Entry 9FBW (electron microscopy, 4.40 A resolution (low resolution: residue-level contacts below are approximate; hydrogen-bond / salt-bridge calls are withheld)); this record covers chains E and J of the 18 polymer chains in the assembly.

# Chain E
Protein: Histone H2A.1
Source organism: Saccharomyces cerevisiae S288C
UniProtKB: P04911 (H2A1_YEAST); residues 0-131 here correspond to UniProt positions 1-132 (UniProt number = residue number + 1)
Amino-acid sequence (132 residues; each row starts with the number of its first residue; numbering starts at 0):
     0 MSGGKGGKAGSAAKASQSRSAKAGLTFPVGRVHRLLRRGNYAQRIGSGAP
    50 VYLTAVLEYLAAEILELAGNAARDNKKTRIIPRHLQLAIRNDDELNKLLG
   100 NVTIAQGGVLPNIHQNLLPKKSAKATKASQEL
Disordered / not traced: 0-16, 119-131
Curated features (UniProtKB/Swiss-Prot):
  - motif: Ser128, Gln129 ([ST]-Q motif)
  - site: Lys119 (Not ubiquitinated)
  - modified residue: Ser1 (N-acetylserine), Lys4 (N6-acetyllysine), Lys7 (N6-acetyllysine), Lys13 (N6-succinyllysine), Lys21 (N6-succinyllysine), Gln105 (N5-methylglutamine), Lys119 (N6-malonyllysine), Ser128 (Phosphoserine)
  - cross-link: Lys126 (Glycyl lysine isopeptide (Lys-Gly) (interchain with G-Cter in SUMO))

# Chain J
Molecule: 112-nt DNA strand
Source organism: synthetic construct
Sequence (112 nucleotides; row label = number of the first residue in the row; numbers below 1 keep their minus sign (DG-36 is residue -36)):
   -36 GGAGTAATCCCCTTGGCGGTTAAAACGCGGGGGACAGCGCGTACGTGCGT
    14 TTAAGCGGTGCTAGAGCTGTCTACGACCAATTGAGCGGCCTCGGCACCGG
    64 GATTCTCCAGGG

# How chain E and chain J interact
Pairs across the interface (14; chain E residue first):
  Ser17(E) - DA47(J)
  Ser17(E) - DG48(J)
  Thr25(E) - DG48(J)
  Pro27(E) - DC49(J)
  Gly45(E) - DG38(J)
  Ser46(E) - DG38(J)
  Lys76(E) - DC58(J)
  Lys76(E) - DA59(J)
  Thr77(E) - DG57(J)
  Thr77(E) - DC58(J)
  Thr77(E) - DA59(J)
  Arg78(E) - DA59(J)
  Asn115(E) - DG-4(J)
  Leu116(E) - DG-4(J)
Also at the interface, not in a pair above, chain E (16 interface residues in all): Arg18, Phe26, Arg43, Ile44, Leu117, Pro118
Also at the interface, not in a pair above, chain J (9 interface residues in all): DA39

# In short
Chain E and chain J form an interface of 16 and 9 residues respectively.
Here chain E is Histone H2A.1 (Saccharomyces cerevisiae S288C) and chain J is a 112-nt DNA strand (synthetic
construct). Entry 9FBW (SWR1 lacking Swc5 subunit in complex with hexasome) was determined by electron
microscopy (same publication as 8QYV and 8QZ0).
